8VUR - chains A and B of the 6 polymer chains in the assembly; structure by electron microscopy, 3.84 A resolution.

[Chain A]
Protein: Glutamate receptor ionotropic, NMDA 1
From: Homo sapiens
Reference sequence: Q05586 (NMDZ1_HUMAN); the construct lacks a stretch of the UniProt sequence, so the offset changes along the chain: 27-582 = UniProt 27-582; 583-779 = UniProt 602-798; 780-813 = UniProt 808-841
Chain sequence (815 residues; each row starts with the number of its first residue; a row labelled like 582A-582S holds insertion residues (582A, then the next letters in order)):
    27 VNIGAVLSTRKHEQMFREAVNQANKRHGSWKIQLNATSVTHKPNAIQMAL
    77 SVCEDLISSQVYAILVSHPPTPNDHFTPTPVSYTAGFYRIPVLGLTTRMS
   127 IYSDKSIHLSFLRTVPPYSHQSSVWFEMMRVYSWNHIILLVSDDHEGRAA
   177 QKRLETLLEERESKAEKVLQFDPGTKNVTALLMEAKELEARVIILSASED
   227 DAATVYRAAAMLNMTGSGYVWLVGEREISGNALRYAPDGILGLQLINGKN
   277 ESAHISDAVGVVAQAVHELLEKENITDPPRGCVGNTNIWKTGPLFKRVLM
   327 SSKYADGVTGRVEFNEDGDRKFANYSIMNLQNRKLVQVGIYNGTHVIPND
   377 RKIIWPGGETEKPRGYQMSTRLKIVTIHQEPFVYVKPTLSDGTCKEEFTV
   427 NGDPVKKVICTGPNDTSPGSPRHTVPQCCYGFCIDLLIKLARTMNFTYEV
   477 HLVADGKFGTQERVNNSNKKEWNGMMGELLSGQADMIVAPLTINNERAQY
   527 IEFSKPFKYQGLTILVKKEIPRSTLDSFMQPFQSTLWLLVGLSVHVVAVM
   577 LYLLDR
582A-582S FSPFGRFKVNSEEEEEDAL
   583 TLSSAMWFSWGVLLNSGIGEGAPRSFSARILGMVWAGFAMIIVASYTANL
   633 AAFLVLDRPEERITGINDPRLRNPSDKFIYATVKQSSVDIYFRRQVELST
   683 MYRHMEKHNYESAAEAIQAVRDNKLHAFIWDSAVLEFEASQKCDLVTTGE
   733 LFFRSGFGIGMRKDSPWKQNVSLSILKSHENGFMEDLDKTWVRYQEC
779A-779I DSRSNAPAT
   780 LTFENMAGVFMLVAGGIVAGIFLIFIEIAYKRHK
Unresolved in the structure: 582A-582S, 779A-779I
Swiss-Prot annotation at these positions:
  - region: Leu-584 to Pro-605 (Pore-forming)
  - binding site (glycine): Pro-516, Thr-518, Arg-523, Ser-669, Asp-713
  - glycosylation (N-linked (GlcNAc...) asparagine): Asn-61, Asn-203, Asn-239, Asn-276, Asn-300, Asn-350, Asn-368, Asn-440, Asn-471, Asn-491, Asn-655, Asn-752
Disulfide bonds: Cys-79/Cys-308, Cys-420/Cys-454, Cys-436/Cys-455, Cys-725/Cys-779

[Chain B]
Protein: Glutamate receptor ionotropic, NMDA 2A
From: Homo sapiens
Reference sequence: Q12879 (NMDE1_HUMAN); the construct lacks a stretch of the UniProt sequence, so the offset changes along the chain: 34-578 = UniProt 34-578; 579-784 = UniProt 599-804; 785-814 = UniProt 812-841
Chain sequence (808 residues; row label = number of the first residue in the row; a row labelled like 578A-578T holds insertion residues (578A, then the next letters in order)):
    34 LNIAVMLGHSHDVTERELRTLWGPEQAAGLPLDVNVVALLMNRTDPKSLI
    84 THVCDLMSGARIHGLVFGDDTDQEAVAQMLDFISSHTFVPILGIHGGASM
   134 IMADKDPTSTFFQFGASIQQQATVMLKIMQDYDWHVFSLVTTIFPGYREF
   184 ISFVKTTVDNSFVGWDMQNVITLDTSFEDAKTQVQLKKIHSSVILLYCSK
   234 DEAVLILSEARSLGLTGYDFFWIVPSLVSGNTELIPKEFPSGLISVSYDD
   284 WDYSLEARVRDGIGILTTAASSMLEKFSYIPEAKASCYGQMERPEVPMHT
   334 LHPFMVNVTWDGKDLSFTEEGYQVHPRLVVIVLNKDREWEKVGKWENHTL
   384 SLRHAVWPRYKSFSDCEPDDNHLSIVTLEEAPFVIVEDIDPLTETCVRNT
   434 VPCRKFVKINNSTNEGMNVKKCCKGFCIDILKKLSRTVKFTYDLYLVTNG
   484 KHGKKVNNVWNGMIGEVVYQRAVMAVGSLTINEERSEVVDFSVPFVETGI
   534 SVMVSRSNGTVSPSAFLEPFSASVWVMMFVMLLIVSAIAVFVFEY
578A-578T FSPVGYNRCLADGREPGGPS
   579 FTIGKAIWLLWGLVFNNSVPVQNPKGTTSKIMVSVWAFFAVIFLASYTAN
   629 LAAFMIQEEFVDQVTGLSDKKFQRPHDYSPPFRFGTVPNGSTERNIRNNY
   679 PYMHQYMTKFNQKGVEDALVSLKTGKLDAFIYDAAVLNYKAGRDEGCKLV
   729 TIGSGYIFATTGYGIALQKGSPWKRQIDLALLQFVGDGEMEELETLWLTG
   779 ICHNEK
784A-784G NEVMSSQ
   785 LDIDNMAGVFYMLAAAMALSLITFIWEHLF
Unresolved in the structure: 578A-578T, 784A-784G
Sequence notes: conflict Cys-578I (Asn587 in Q12879), Asp-578L (Lys590 in Q12879), Arg-578N (Lys592 in Q12879), Glu-578O (Ala593 in Q12879), Gly-578Q (His595 in Q12879)
Swiss-Prot annotation at these positions:
  - region: Phe-579 to Gln-600 (Pore-forming)
  - binding site (Zn(2+)): His-44, His-128, Glu-266, Asp-282
  - binding site (L-glutamate): Ser-511, Thr-513, Arg-518, Ser-669, Thr-670, Asp-711
  - site: Asn-594 (Functional determinant of NMDA receptors)
  - glycosylation (N-linked (GlcNAc...) asparagine): Asn-75, Asn-340, Asn-380, Asn-443, Asn-444, Asn-541, Asn-667
Disulfide bonds: Cys-87/Cys-320, Cys-429/Cys-455, Cys-436/Cys-456, Cys-725/Cys-780

[How chain A and chain B interact]
Residue-residue contacts (60):
  Ala-71(A) with His-119(B)
  Ile-72(A) with Ile-83(B), hydrophobic; His-119(B); Cys-320(B), hydrophobic
  Ala-75(A) with Phe-115(B), hydrophobic
  Leu-76(A) with Lys-80(B); Ile-83(B), hydrophobic; Tyr-321(B), hydrophobic
  Glu-80(A) with Lys-80(B), salt bridge
  Tyr-109(A) with Gln-111(B); Phe-115(B), hydrophobic
  Phe-113(A) with Thr-77(B); Pro-79(B); Ala-108(B), hydrophobic
  Tyr-114(A) with Pro-79(B)
  Arg-115(A) with Gln-106(B)
  Lys-131(A) with Pro-178(B)
  Ser-132(A) with Gln-111(B); Pro-178(B)
  Ile-133(A) with Gln-111(B), hydrogen bond (backbone-side chain)
  Leu-135(A) with Gln-111(B)
  Cys-308(A) with Asp-78(B); Pro-79(B), hydrophobic; Lys-80(B)
  Thr-312(A) with Arg-76(B); Thr-77(B)
  Glu-342(A) with Tyr-180(B), hydrogen bond; Arg-181(B), salt bridge
  Gln-487(A) with Phe-195(B)
  Arg-489(A) with Phe-195(B); Leu-425(B)
  Asn-494(A) with Asn-193(B), hydrogen bond (side chain-backbone); Ser-194(B); Phe-195(B)
  Lys-495(A) with Asn-193(B)
  Lys-496(A) with Phe-195(B)
  Phe-558(A) with Leu-785(B)
  Gln-559(A) with Leu-785(B)
  Leu-562(A) with Leu-785(B)
  Leu-565(A) with Ile-787(B), hydrophobic; Phe-794(B), hydrophobic
  Ser-569(A) with Phe-794(B)
  Met-576(A) with Met-801(B), hydrophobic
  Phe-590(A) with Ser-596(B); Pro-598(B)
  Val-594(A) with Asn-594(B), hydrogen bond (backbone-side chain); Ser-596(B)
  Asn-597(A) with Asn-594(B), hydrogen bond
  Gly-601(A) with Pro-598(B)
  Ser-609(A) with Phe-808(B)
  Arg-611(A) with Gly-582(B); Lys-583(B); Trp-586(B)
  Met-615(A) with Trp-589(B), hydrophobic
  Ala-618(A) with Phe-593(B)
  Gly-619(A) with Phe-593(B)
  Met-622(A) with Phe-593(B)
  Asn-631(A) with Leu-785(B)
  Pro-651(A) with Ile-779(B)
  Val-678(A) with Asn-432(B), hydrogen bond (backbone-side chain)
Other interface residues (no listed pair), chain A (55 interface residues in all): Pro-69, Asn-70, Gln-73, Pro-106, Gly-112, His-134, Val-309, Thr-561, Val-566, Gly-599, Ala-626, Ser-627, Thr-629, Ala-630, Arg-685
Other interface residues (no listed pair), chain B (49 interface residues in all): Met-112, Thr-120, Met-135, Asp-137, Gln-323, Asp-423, Pro-424, Thr-426, Thr-626, Leu-629, Gly-778, Asp-786, Ser-804, Thr-807

[In short]
Chain A and chain B form an interface of 55 and 49 residues respectively; the contacts include 6 hydrogen
bonds and 2 salt bridges. Among the polar pairs are Glu-80(A)/Lys-80(B), Glu-342(A)/Arg-181(B) and
Ile-133(A)/Gln-111(B).
Chain A is Glutamate receptor ionotropic, NMDA 1 and chain B is Glutamate receptor ionotropic, NMDA 2A, both
from Homo sapiens; the structure, Human GluN1-2A with IgG 003-102 WT conformation, was determined by electron
microscopy (same publication as 8VUH, 8VUJ, 8VUL, 8VUN, 8VUQ, 8VUT, 8VUY and 8VVH).
